Entry 7LG6 (electron microscopy, 3.28 A resolution); this record covers chains A and H of the 18 polymer chains in the assembly.

== Chain A ==
Molecule: Envelope glycoprotein gp120
Organism: Human immunodeficiency virus 1
Reference sequence: Q2N0S6 (Q2N0S6_9HIV1); the construct lacks a stretch of the UniProt sequence and is renumbered around it, so the offset changes along the chain: 31-141 = UniProt 30-140; 150-185 = UniProt 141-176; 189-309 = UniProt 188-308; 312-323 = UniProt 309-320; 2 more segments
Amino-acid sequence (475 residues; numbered 31 to 507 plus 12 insertion-coded residues; 14 numbers in that range are skipped by the numbering (no residue carries them; nothing is unmodelled there); the number before each row is that of its first residue; a row labelled like 185A-185K holds insertion residues (185A, then the next letters in order)):
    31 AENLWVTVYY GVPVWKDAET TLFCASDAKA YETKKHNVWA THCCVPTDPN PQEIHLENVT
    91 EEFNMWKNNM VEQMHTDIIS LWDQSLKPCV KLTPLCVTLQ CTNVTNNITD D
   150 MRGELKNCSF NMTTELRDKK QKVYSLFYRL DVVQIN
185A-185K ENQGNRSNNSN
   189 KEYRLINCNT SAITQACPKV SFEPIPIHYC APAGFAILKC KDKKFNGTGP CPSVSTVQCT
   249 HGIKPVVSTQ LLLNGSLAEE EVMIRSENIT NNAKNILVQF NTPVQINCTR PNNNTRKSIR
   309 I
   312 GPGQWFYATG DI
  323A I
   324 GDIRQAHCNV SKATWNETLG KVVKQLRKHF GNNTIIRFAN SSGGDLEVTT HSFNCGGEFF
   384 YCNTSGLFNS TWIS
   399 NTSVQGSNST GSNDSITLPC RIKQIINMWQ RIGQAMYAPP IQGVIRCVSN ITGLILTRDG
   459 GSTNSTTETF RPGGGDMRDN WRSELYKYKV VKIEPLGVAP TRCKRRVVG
Not modelled in the structure: 185A-185K, 399-411, 507
Sequence notes: engineered mutation Lys64 (Glu63 in Q2N0S6), Cys73 (Ala72 in Q2N0S6), Trp316 (Ala313 in Q2N0S6), Asn332 (Thr330 in Q2N0S6), Cys501 (Ala498 in Q2N0S6)
Disulfides: Cys54-Cys73, Cys119-Cys205, Cys126-Cys196, Cys131-Cys157, Cys218-Cys247, Cys228-Cys239, Cys296-Cys331, Cys378-Cys445, Cys385-Cys418
Covalently attached groups: N-acetylglucosamine (NAG) linked to Asn88, Asn133, Asn137, Asn156, Asn160, Asn197, Asn234, Asn262, Asn295, Asn301, Asn332, Asn339, Asn363, Asn386, Asn392, Asn448; glycan linked to Asn276
From the paper describing this entry:
  - post-translational modification sites: Asn276
  - mutagenesis - N276D, R456S: abolished binding to VRC40.01
  - mutagenesis - D368R: decreased binding to VRC40.01
  - mutagenesis - N276D, R456S: abolished binding to VRC33.01
  - mutagenesis - N234S, D368R: decreased binding to VRC33.01

== Chain H ==
Molecule: VRC40.01 Fab Heavy Chain
Organism: Homo sapiens
Notes: antibody fragment or engineered binder
Amino-acid sequence (231 residues; row label = number of the first residue in the row; a row labelled like 72A-72E holds insertion residues (72A, then the next letters in order)):
     1 QVQLIQSGPQ FKTPGASVTV SCKASGYIFT DYLIHWVRLV PGKGLEWLGR IN
   52A T
    53 NAGLMYLSHK FEGRLILRRV
72A-72E VDWRT
    73 PSLGTVNMEL
82A-82C RNV
    83 RSDDSAIYFC GRVVDGFN
100A-100E AAGPL
   101 EFWGQGSPVI VSSASTKGPS VFPLAPSSKS TSGGTAALGC LVKDYFPEPV TVSWNSGALT
   161 SGVHTFPAVL QSSGLYSLSS VVTVPSSSLG TQTYICNVNH KPSNTKVDKR VEPKSCD
Not modelled in the structure: 1, 111-217
Disulfides: Cys22-Cys92
From the paper describing this entry:
  - contacts within the chain: Trp72C-Arg72D (cation-pi contact)

== Chain A / chain H interface ==
Contacting residue pairs (33; chain A residue first):
  His105(A) - Trp72C(H)
  Ile109(A) - Trp72C(H)  hydrophobic
  Asn279(A) - Asn100(H)  hydrogen bond
  Asn280(A) - Leu33(H)
  Asn280(A) - Asn52(H)
  Asn280(A) - Asn100(H)  hydrogen bond (side chain-backbone)
  Asn280(A) - Ala100A(H)  hydrogen bond (side chain-backbone)
  Ala281(A) - Asn53(H)
  Ala281(A) - Asn100(H)
  Lys282(A) - Asp31(H)  salt bridge
  Asn283(A) - Asn53(H)
  Ser364(A) - Leu56(H)
  Ser365(A) - Leu56(H)
  Ser365(A) - Met57(H)  hydrogen bond (backbone-backbone)
  Gly366(A) - Met57(H)
  Gly367(A) - Ile68(H)
  Gly367(A) - Leu69(H)
  Gly367(A) - Arg70(H)  hydrogen bond (backbone-side chain)
  Val371(A) - Gly55(H)
  Gln428(A) - Val72A(H)
  Gln428(A) - Asp72B(H)
  Gln428(A) - Trp72C(H)  hydrogen bond (side chain-backbone)
  Thr455(A) - Leu56(H)
  Arg456(A) - Tyr58(H)
  Asp457(A) - Arg50(H)  hydrogen bond (backbone-side chain)
  Asp457(A) - Tyr58(H)
  Gly458(A) - Ala100A(H)
  Gly459(A) - Ala100A(H)  hydrogen bond (backbone-backbone)
  Pro470(A) - Leu56(H)
  Gly472(A) - Ala54(H)
  Gly473(A) - Asn53(H)  hydrogen bond (backbone-backbone)
  Asp474(A) - Trp72C(H)
  Arg476(A) - Trp72C(H)
Interface residues without a listed pair, chain A (26 interface residues in all): Thr106, Arg429, Arg469
Interface residues without a listed pair, chain H (21 interface residues in all): Tyr32, Arg71, Arg72D
The authors on this interface:
  - pairs named by the authors: His105(A)-Trp72C(H) (cation-pi contact), Gln428(A)-Trp72C(H) (hydrogen bond), Asp457(A)-Arg50(H)
  - epitope / paratope residues, chain A: His105(A), Gln428(A), Asp457(A)
  - epitope / paratope residues, chain H: Arg50(H), Trp72C(H)

== Overview ==
26 residues of chain A and 21 residues of chain H are in contact; the contacts include 9 hydrogen bonds and 1
salt bridge. Polar pairs include Lys282(A)-Asp31(H), Asn279(A)-Asn100(H) and Asn280(A)-Ala100A(H). The paper
describes a cation-pi contact between His105(A) and Trp72C(H); a hydrogen bond between Gln428(A) and
Trp72C(H); a contact between Asp457(A) and Arg50(H). The paper reports that N276D and R456S of chain A abolish
binding to VRC40.01; epitope/paratope residues His105(A), Gln428(A) and Arg50(H) among others; 4 substitutions
were tested in all.
Here chain A is Envelope glycoprotein gp120 (Human immunodeficiency virus 1) and chain H is VRC40.01 Fab Heavy
Chain (Homo sapiens). Entry 7LG6 (BG505 SOSIP.v5.2 in complex with VRC40.01 and RM19R Fabs) was determined by
electron microscopy (same publication as 7LL1 and 7LL2).
